8XKM - chains B and C of the 6 polymer chains in the assembly; structure by electron microscopy, 5.00 A resolution (low resolution: residue-level contacts below are approximate; hydrogen-bond / salt-bridge calls are withheld).

[Chain B]
Molecule: Isoform Short of Insulin receptor
Source organism: Homo sapiens
UniProtKB: P06213 (INSR_HUMAN), isoform P06213-2; numbering as in UniProt (aligned over 1-1370)
Chain sequence (1370 residues; row label = number of the first residue in the row):
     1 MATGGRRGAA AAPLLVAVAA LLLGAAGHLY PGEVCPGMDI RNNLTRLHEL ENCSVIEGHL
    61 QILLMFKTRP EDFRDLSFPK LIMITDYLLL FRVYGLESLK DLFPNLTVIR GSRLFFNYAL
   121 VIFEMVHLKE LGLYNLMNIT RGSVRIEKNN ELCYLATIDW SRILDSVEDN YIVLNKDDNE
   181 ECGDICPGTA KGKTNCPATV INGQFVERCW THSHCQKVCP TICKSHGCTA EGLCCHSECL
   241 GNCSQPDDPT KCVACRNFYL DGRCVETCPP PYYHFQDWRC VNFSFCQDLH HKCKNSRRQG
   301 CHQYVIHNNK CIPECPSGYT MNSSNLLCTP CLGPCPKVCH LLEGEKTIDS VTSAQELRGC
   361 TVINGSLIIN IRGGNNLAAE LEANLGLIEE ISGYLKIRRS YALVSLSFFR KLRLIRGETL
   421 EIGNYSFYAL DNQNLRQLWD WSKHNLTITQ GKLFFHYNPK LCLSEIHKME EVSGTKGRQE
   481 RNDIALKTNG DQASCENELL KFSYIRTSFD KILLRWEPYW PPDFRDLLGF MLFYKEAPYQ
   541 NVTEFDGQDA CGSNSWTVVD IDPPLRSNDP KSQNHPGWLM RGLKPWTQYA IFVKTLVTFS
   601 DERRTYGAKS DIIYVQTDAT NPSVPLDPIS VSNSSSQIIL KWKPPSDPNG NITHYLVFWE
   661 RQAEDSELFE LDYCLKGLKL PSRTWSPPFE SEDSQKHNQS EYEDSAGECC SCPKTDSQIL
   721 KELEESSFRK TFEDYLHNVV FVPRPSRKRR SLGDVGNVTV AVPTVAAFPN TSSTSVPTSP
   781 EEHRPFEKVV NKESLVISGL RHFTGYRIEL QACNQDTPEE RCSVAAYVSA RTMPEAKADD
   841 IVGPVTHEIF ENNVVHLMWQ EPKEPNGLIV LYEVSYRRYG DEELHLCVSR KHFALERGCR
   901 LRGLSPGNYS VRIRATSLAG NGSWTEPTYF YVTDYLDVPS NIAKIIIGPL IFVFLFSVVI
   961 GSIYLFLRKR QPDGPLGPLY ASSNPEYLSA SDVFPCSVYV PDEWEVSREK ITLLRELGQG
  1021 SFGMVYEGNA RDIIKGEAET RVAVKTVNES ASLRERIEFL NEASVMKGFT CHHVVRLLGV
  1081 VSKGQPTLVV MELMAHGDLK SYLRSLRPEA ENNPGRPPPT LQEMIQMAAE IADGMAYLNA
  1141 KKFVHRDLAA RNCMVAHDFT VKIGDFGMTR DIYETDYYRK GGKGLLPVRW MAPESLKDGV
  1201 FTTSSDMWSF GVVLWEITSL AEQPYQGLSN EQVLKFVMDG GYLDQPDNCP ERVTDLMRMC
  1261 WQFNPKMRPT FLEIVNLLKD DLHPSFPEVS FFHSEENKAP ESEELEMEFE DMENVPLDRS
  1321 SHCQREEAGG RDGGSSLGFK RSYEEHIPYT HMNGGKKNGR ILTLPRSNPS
Unresolved in the structure: 1-28, 54-55, 165-207, 325-326, 348-349, 366, 437, 452-461, 484-488, 540-556, 653, 675-714, 726-727, 743-784, 817, 935-1370
UniProt features mapped onto this chain:
  - region: Glu733 to Phe741 (Insulin-binding), Tyr999 (Important for interaction with IRS1, SHC1 and STAT5B)
  - site: Phe66 (Insulin-binding)
  - modified residue: Ser400 (Phosphoserine), Tyr401 (Phosphotyrosine), Ser407 (Phosphoserine), Tyr999 (Phosphotyrosine)
  - glycosylation (N-linked (GlcNAc...) asparagine): Asn43, Asn52, Asn105, Asn138, Asn242, Asn282, Asn322, Asn364, Asn424, Asn445, Asn541, Asn633, Asn651, Asn698
  - natural variant: Asn42 (N42K: In RMS), Val55 (V55A: In LEPRCH), Ile56 (I56T: In LEPRCH), Gly58 (G58R: In LEPRCH), Asp86 (D86G: In IRAN type A), Leu89 (L89P: In IRAN type A), Arg113 (R113P: In LEPRCH), Ala119 (A119V: In LEPRCH), Leu120 (L120Q: In LEPRCH), Ile146 (I146M: In LEPRCH), Val167 (V167L: In IRAN type A), Pro220 (P220L: In Ins resistance), 23 further natural variant entries in UniProt
  - mutagenesis: Cys462 (C462A: Does not affect S-nitrosylation), Tyr999 (Y999E: Abolishes interaction with IRS1 and SHC1; Y999F: Has no effect on insulin-stimulated autophosphorylation, but inhibits the biological activity of the receptor ...)
Disulfides: Cys35-Cys53, Cys219-Cys228, Cys223-Cys234, Cys235-Cys243, Cys239-Cys252, Cys255-Cys264, Cys268-Cys280, Cys286-Cys311, Cys293-Cys301, Cys315-Cys328, Cys339-Cys360, Cys462-Cys495, Cys674-Cys887, Cys813-Cys822

[Chain C]
Molecule: Insulin-like growth factor I
Source organism: Homo sapiens
UniProtKB: P05019 (IGF1_HUMAN); residues -47 to 147 here correspond to UniProt positions 1-195 (UniProt number = residue number + 48)
Chain sequence (195 residues; numbered -47 to 147; the number before each row is that of its first residue; numbers below 1 keep their minus sign (Met-47 is residue -47)):
   -47 MGKISSLPTQ LFKCCFCDFL KVKMHTMSSS HLFYLALCLL TFTSSATAGP ETLCGAELVD
    13 ALQFVCGDRG FYFNKPTGYG SSSRRAPQTG IVDECCFRSC DLRRLEMYCA PLKPAKSARS
    73 VRAQRHTDMP KTQKYQPPST NKNTKSQRRK GWPKTHPGGE QKEGTEASLQ IRGKKKEQRR
   133 EIGSRNAECR GKKGK
Unresolved in the structure: -47 to 3, 27-40, 64-147
Disulfides: Cys18-Cys61

[How chain B and chain C interact]
Contacting residue pairs (42):
  Pro521(B) - Thr4(C)
  Pro522(B) - Thr4(C)
  Pro522(B) - Ser51(C)
  Asp523(B) - Thr4(C)
  Asp523(B) - Leu5(C)
  Asp523(B) - Cys47(C)
  Asp523(B) - Cys48(C)
  Asp523(B) - Phe49(C)
  Asp523(B) - Arg50(C)
  Phe524(B) - Thr4(C)
  Phe524(B) - Leu5(C)
  Phe524(B) - Cys6(C)
  Arg525(B) - Thr4(C)
  Arg525(B) - Leu5(C)
  Arg525(B) - Cys6(C)
  Arg525(B) - Gly7(C)
  Arg525(B) - Leu10(C)
  Arg525(B) - Cys47(C)
  Arg525(B) - Cys48(C)
  Asp526(B) - Cys48(C)
  Asp526(B) - Phe49(C)
  Leu565(B) - Glu9(C)
  Arg566(B) - Glu9(C)
  Asn568(B) - Glu9(C)
  Thr598(B) - Phe49(C)
  Phe599(B) - Phe49(C)
  Ser600(B) - Phe49(C)
  Ser600(B) - Arg50(C)
  Asp601(B) - Asp45(C)
  Glu602(B) - Arg50(C)
  Arg603(B) - Arg50(C)
  Glu733(B) - Ala8(C)
  Asp734(B) - Val44(C)
  Asp734(B) - Cys48(C)
  His737(B) - Ile43(C)
  Asn738(B) - Gly42(C)
  Asn738(B) - Ile43(C)
  Asn738(B) - Val44(C)
  Phe741(B) - Val11(C)
  Phe741(B) - Phe23(C)
  Phe741(B) - Tyr60(C)
  Val742(B) - Tyr60(C)
Other interface residues (no listed pair), chain C (21 interface residues in all): Leu14, Cys52

[Summary]
The chain B/chain C interface involves 21 residues from each chain. From UniProt: 2 mutagenesis sites on chain
B.
Here chain B is Isoform Short of Insulin receptor and chain C is Insulin-like growth factor I, both from Homo
sapiens. Entry 8XKM (Cryo-EM structure of human insulin receptor bound to 4 IGF-I, conformation 3) was
determined by electron microscopy.
